2I66 - chain A; structure by X-ray diffraction, 1.70 A resolution.

== Chain A ==
Molecule: ADP-ribosyl cyclase 1
From: Homo sapiens
Notes: EC 3.2.2.5
UniProtKB: P28907 (CD38_HUMAN); numbering as in UniProt (aligned over 45-300)
Sequence (262 residues; row label = number of the first residue in the row):
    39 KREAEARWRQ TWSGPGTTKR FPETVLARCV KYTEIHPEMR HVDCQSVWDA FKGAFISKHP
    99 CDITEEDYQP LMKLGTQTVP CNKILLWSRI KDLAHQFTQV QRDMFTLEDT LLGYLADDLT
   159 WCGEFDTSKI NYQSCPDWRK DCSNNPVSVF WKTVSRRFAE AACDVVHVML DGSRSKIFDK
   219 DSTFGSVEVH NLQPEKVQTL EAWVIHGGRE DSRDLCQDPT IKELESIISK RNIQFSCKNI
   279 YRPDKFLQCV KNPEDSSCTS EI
Disordered / not traced: 39-44, 297-300
Differences from the reference sequence: cloning artifact (39-44); engineered mutation T49 (Gln in P28907), D100 (Asn in P28907), D164 (Asn in P28907), D209 (Asn in P28907), D219 (Asn in P28907)
Curated features (UniProtKB/Swiss-Prot):
  - active site: C119, C201
  - natural variant: R140 (R140W: Seems to contribute to the development of type II diabetes)
  - mutagenesis: C119 (C119K: Loss of cADPR hydrolase activity; C119R/E/A: Loss of cADPR hydrolase and ADP-ribosyl cyclase activity), C160 (C160A: Loss of cADPR hydrolase and ADP-ribosyl cyclase activity), C173 (C173A: Loss of cADPR hydrolase and ADP-ribosyl cyclase activity), C201 (C201D/K/A: Loss of cADPR hydrolase and ADP-ribosyl cyclase activity; C201E: Loss of cADPR hydrolase activity)
Disulfides: C67-C82, C99-C180, C119-C201, C160-C173, C254-C275, C287-C296
Small-molecule neighbours: guanosine diphosphoribose (G1R; [(2R,3R,4R,5R)-5-(2-amino-6-oxo-1,6-dihydro-9H-purin-9-yl)-3,4-dihydroxytetrahydrofuran-2-yl]methyl [(2R,3S,4R,5S)-3,4,5-trihydroxytetrahydrofuran-2-yl]methyl dihydrogen diphosphate): L124, W125, S126, R127, K129, L145, E146, D155, L157, W176, V185, S186, W189, K190, S193, F196, D219, S220, T221, F222, S224, V225, E226

== Summary ==
Chain A binds guanosine diphosphoribose. Curated annotation (UniProt) lists active-site residues C119 and C201
and 4 mutagenesis sites.
Chain A is ADP-ribosyl cyclase 1 (Homo sapiens); the structure, Structural Basis for the Mechanistic
Understanding Human CD38 Controlled Multiple Catalysis, was determined by X-ray diffraction together with 2I65
and 2I67 from the same study.
